Entry 1X3Z (X-ray diffraction, 2.80 A resolution); this record covers chains A and I of the 3 polymer chains in the assembly.

# Chain A
Molecule: peptide: N-glycanase
From: Saccharomyces cerevisiae
Notes: EC 3.5.1.52
Chain sequence (335 residues; numbered 8 to 342; the number before each row is that of its first residue):
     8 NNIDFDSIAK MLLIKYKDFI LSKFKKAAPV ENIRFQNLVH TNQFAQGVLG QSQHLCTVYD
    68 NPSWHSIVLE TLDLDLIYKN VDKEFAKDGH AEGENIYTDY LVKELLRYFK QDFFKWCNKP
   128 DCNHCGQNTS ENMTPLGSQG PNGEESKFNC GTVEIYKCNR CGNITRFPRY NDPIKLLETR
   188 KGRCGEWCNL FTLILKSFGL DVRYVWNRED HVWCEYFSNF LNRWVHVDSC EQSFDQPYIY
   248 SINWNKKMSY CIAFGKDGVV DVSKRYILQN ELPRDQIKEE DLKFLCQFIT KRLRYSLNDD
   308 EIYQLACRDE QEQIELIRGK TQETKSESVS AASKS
Not modelled in the structure: 328-342
Metal / ion sites: Zn2+: Cys-129, Cys-132, Cys-165, Cys-168
From the paper describing this entry:
  - conformationally variable residues (side-chain flip): Cys-191
  - binding site for peptide PHQ-Val-Ala-Asp-CF0 (chain I): Arg-176, Cys-191

# Chain I
Molecule: peptide PHQ-Val-Ala-Asp-CF0
Chain sequence (5 residues; numbered 0 to 4; the number before each row is that of its first residue; numbering starts at 0):
     0 XVADX
Not modelled in the structure: 0
Modified positions: PHQ (benzyl chlorocarbonate) at position 0; CF0 (fluoromethane) at position 4

# How chain A and chain I interact
Residue-residue contacts - 14 pairs, chain A then chain I:
  Arg-176(A) with Val-1(I), hydrogen bond (side chain-backbone); Ala-2(I), hydrogen bond (side chain-backbone); Asp-3(I), salt bridge
  Asn-178(A) with Val-1(I)
  Arg-190(A) with Asp-3(I), salt bridge
  Cys-191(A) with Ala-2(I), hydrogen bond (side chain-backbone); Asp-3(I); CF0_4(I), covalent bond
  Gly-192(A) with Val-1(I); Ala-2(I), hydrogen bond (backbone-backbone); CF0_4(I)
  Glu-193(A) with Val-1(I)
  Asp-217(A) with Ala-2(I); Asp-3(I), hydrogen bond (side chain-backbone)
Also at the interface, not in a pair above, chain A (9 interface residues in all): Glu-161, His-218

# In short
9 residues of chain A face 4 of chain I across their interface, with 1 covalent bond, 5 hydrogen bonds and 2
salt bridges. Among the polar pairs are Arg-176(A)/Asp-3(I), Arg-190(A)/Asp-3(I) and Arg-176(A)/Val-1(I). The
paper reports a binding site for peptide PHQ-Val-Ala-Asp-CF0 (chain I) at Arg-176(A) and Cys-191(A);
conformational variability at Cys-191(A).
Chain A is peptide: N-glycanase (Saccharomyces cerevisiae) and chain I is peptide PHQ-Val-Ala-Asp-CF0; the
structure, Structure of a peptide:N-glycanase-Rad23 complex, was determined by X-ray diffraction.
